6ND4 - chains 0 and Z of the 30 polymer chains in the assembly; structure by electron microscopy, 4.30 A resolution (low resolution: residue-level contacts below are approximate; hydrogen-bond / salt-bridge calls are withheld).

Chain 0:
Molecule: 5'ETS rRNA
Organism: Saccharomyces cerevisiae BY4741
Sequence (700 nucleotides; numbered 1 to 704; 4 numbers in that range are skipped by the numbering (no residue carries them; nothing is unmodelled there); the number before each row is that of its first residue):
     1 AUGCGAAAGCAGUUGAAGACAAGUNNNNNNNNNNNNNNNNNNNNNNNNNN
    51 NNNNNGCUUGUCGUUCGUUAUGUUUUUGUAAAUGGCCUCGUCAAACGGUG
   101 GAGAGAGUCGCUAGGUGAUCGUCAGAUCUGCCUAGUCUCUAUACAGCGUG
   151 UUUAAUUGACAUGGGUUGAUGCGUAUUGAGAGAUACAAUUUGGGAAGAAA
   201 UUCCCAGAGUGUGUUUCUUUUGCGUUUAACCUGAACAGUCUCAUCGUGGG
   251 CAUCUUGCGAUUCCAUUGGUGAGCAGCGAAGGAUUUGGUGGAUUACUAGC
   301 UAAUAGCAAUCUAUUUCAAAGAAUUCAAACUUGGGGGAAUGCCUUGUUGA
   351 AUAGCCGGUCGCAAGACUGUGAUUCUUCAAGUGUAACCUCCUCUCAAAUC
   401 AGCGAUAUCAAACGUACCAUUCCGUGAAACACCGGGGUAUCUGUUUGGUG
   451 GAACCUGAUUAGAGGAAACUCAAAGAGUGCUAUGGUAUGGUGACGGAGUG
   501 CGCUGGUCAAGAGUGUAAAAGCUUUUUGAACAGAGAGCAUUUCCGGCAGC
   551 AGAGAGACCUGAAAAAGCAAUUUUUCUGGAAUUUCAGCUGUU
   594 NNNN
   601 NNNNNNAUAAGUAUCUUCUAGCAAGAGGGAAUAGGUGGGAAAAAAAAAAA
   651 GAGAUUUCGGUUUCUUUCUUUUUUACUGCUUGUUGCUUCUUCUUUUAAGA
   701 UAGU
Not modelled in the structure: 1-14, 25-55, 70-80, 186-211, 257-262, 353-371, 403-454, 486-493, 545, 556-581, 607-704

Chain Z:
Name: Imp3
Organism: Saccharomyces cerevisiae BY4741
UniProt: P32899 (IMP3_YEAST); numbering as in UniProt (aligned over 1-183)
Chain sequence (183 residues; numbered 1 to 183; the number before each row is that of its first residue):
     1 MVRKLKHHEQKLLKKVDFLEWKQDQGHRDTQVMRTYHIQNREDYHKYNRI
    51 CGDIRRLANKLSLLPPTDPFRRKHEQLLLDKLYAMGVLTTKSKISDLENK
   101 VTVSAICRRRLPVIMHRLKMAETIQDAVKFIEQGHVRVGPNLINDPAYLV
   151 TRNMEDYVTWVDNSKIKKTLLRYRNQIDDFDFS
Not modelled in the structure: 1, 171-183

Interface between chain 0 and chain Z:
Residue-residue contacts (15):
  G333(0) with Asn48(Z); Gly52(Z)
  G334(0) with Gly52(Z); Arg55(Z); Arg56(Z)
  U392(0) with Thr102(Z); Val103(Z)
  C393(0) with Thr102(Z); Val103(Z); Ser104(Z)
  A474(0) with Val2(Z); Arg3(Z)
  G475(0) with Val2(Z); Arg3(Z); Lys4(Z)
Also at the interface, not in a pair above, chain 0 (9 interface residues in all): G335, C391, U394
Also at the interface, not in a pair above, chain Z (15 interface residues in all): Val32, Arg49, Asp53, Glu98, Val101

In short:
The interface between chain 0 and chain Z involves 9 residues on one side and 15 on the other.
Chain 0 is 5'ETS rRNA and chain Z is Imp3, both from Saccharomyces cerevisiae BY4741; the structure,
Conformational switches control early maturation of the eukaryotic small ribosomal subunit, was determined by
electron microscopy.
